Entry 9I8Y (electron microscopy, 2.89 A resolution); this record covers chains A and D of the 5 polymer chains in the assembly.

[Chain A]
Name: CRISPR-associated endodeoxyribonuclease Cas12f1
Organism: Syntrophomonas palmitatica JCM 14374
Notes: EC 3.1.-.-
UniProtKB: P0DW62 (CS12F_SYNPJ); numbering as in UniProt (aligned over 1-497)
Sequence (500 residues; numbered -2 to 497; the number before each row is that of its first residue; numbers below 1 keep their minus sign (Ser-2 is residue -2)):
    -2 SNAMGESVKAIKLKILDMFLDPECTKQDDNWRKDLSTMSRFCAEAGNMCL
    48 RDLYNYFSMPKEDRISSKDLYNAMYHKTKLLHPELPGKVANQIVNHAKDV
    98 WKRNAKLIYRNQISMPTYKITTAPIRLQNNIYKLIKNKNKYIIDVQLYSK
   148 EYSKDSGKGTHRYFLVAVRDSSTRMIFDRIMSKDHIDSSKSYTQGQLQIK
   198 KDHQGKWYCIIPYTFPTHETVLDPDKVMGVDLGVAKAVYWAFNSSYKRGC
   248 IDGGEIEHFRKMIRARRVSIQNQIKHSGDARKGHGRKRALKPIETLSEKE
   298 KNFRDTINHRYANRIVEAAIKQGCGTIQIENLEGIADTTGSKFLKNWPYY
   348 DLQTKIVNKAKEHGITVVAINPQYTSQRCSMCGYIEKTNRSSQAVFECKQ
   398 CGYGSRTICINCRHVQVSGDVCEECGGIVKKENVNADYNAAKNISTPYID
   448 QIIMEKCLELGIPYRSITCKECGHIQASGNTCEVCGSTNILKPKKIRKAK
Disordered / not traced: -2 to 2, 182-186, 330-343, 404-429, 460-497
Construct notes: expression tag (-2 to 0)
Ion coordination: Zn2+: Cys376, Cys379, Cys395, Cys398
Curated features (UniProtKB/Swiss-Prot):
  - region: His215 to Lys223 (Linker), Ala433 to Lys453 (RuvC-II)
  - active site: Asp228, Glu327, Asp434
  - binding site (Zn(2+)): Cys376, Cys379, Cys395, Cys398
Reported in the primary citation:
  - catalytic residues: Asp228, Glu327, Asp434
  - self-association interface (contacts with another copy of this molecule): Asn27 to Met56, Asn108 to Pro121, Gln270 to His273
  - binding site for DNA target strand: Val5, Ala7, Tyr68, Gln89, Pro209
  - specificity-determining residues: Tyr72
  - binding site for DNA non-target strand (chain D): Tyr72
  - mutagenesis - D228A: abolished catalytic activity
  - mutagenesis - N88A/Q89A/N92A: abolished binding to PAM
  - binding site for sgRNA (single-guide RNA): Ser242 to Arg245

[Chain D]
Molecule: DNA non-target strand
Sequence (19 nucleotides; each row starts with the number of its first residue; numbers below 1 keep their minus sign (DG-13 is residue -13)):
   -13 GCGTAGCGTATTTCTCAAC
Disordered / not traced: -13 to -7, 2-5

[Interface between chain A and chain D]
Pairs across the interface (28; chain A residue first):
  Lys65(A) - DC0(D)  phosphate contact
  Lys65(A) - DT1(D)  salt bridge to the phosphate
  Tyr68(A) - DT-1(D)  base contact
  Tyr68(A) - DC0(D)  hydrogen bond to the base
  Asn69(A) - DT-1(D)  phosphate contact
  Asn69(A) - DC0(D)  hydrogen bond to the phosphate
  Tyr72(A) - DT-3(D)  sugar contact
  Tyr72(A) - DT-2(D)  hydrogen bond to the phosphate
  Tyr72(A) - DT-1(D)  base contact
  His73(A) - DT-2(D)  phosphate contact
  His73(A) - DT-1(D)  salt bridge to the phosphate
  Lys76(A) - DT-3(D)  salt bridge to the phosphate
  Lys76(A) - DT-2(D)  salt bridge to the phosphate
  Pro83(A) - DT-3(D)  phosphate contact
  Gly84(A) - DT-3(D)  hydrogen bond to the phosphate
  Gly84(A) - DT-2(D)  base contact
  Lys85(A) - DT-3(D)  base contact
  Lys85(A) - DT-2(D)  hydrogen bond to the base
  Asn88(A) - DT-2(D)  base contact
  Asn88(A) - DT-1(D)  base contact
  Lys95(A) - DT1(D)  hydrogen bond to the base
  Gln143(A) - DA-4(D)  hydrogen bond to the phosphate
  Gln143(A) - DT-3(D)  phosphate contact
  Ser146(A) - DT-3(D)  hydrogen bond to the phosphate
  Lys147(A) - DA-4(D)  phosphate contact
  Lys147(A) - DT-3(D)  hydrogen bond to the phosphate
  Thr157(A) - DA-4(D)  hydrogen bond to the phosphate
  His158(A) - DA-4(D)  salt bridge to the phosphate
Also at the interface, not in a pair above, chain A (18 interface residues in all): Asn92, Ile128
Also at the interface, not in a pair above, chain D (7 interface residues in all): DT-5

[In short]
The interface between chain A and chain D involves 18 residues on one side and 7 on the other, with 10
hydrogen bonds and 5 salt bridges. Among the polar pairs are Tyr68(A)-DC0(D), Lys85(A)-DT-2(D) and
Lys95(A)-DT1(D). From the paper: catalytic residues Asp228(A), Glu327(A) and Asp434(A); D228A of chain A
abolishes catalytic activity.
Chain A is CRISPR-associated endodeoxyribonuclease Cas12f1 (Syntrophomonas palmitatica JCM 14374) and chain D
is DNA non-target strand; the structure, SpCas12Cas12f1 in complex with sgRNA and cognate DNA, was determined
by electron microscopy.
